Entry 1XMQ (X-ray diffraction, 3.00 A resolution); this record covers chains A and T of the 23 polymer chains in the assembly.

Chain A:
Molecule: 16s ribosomal RNA
Source organism: Thermus thermophilus
Sequence (1522 nucleotides; numbered 0 to 1544 plus 19 insertion-coded residues; 42 numbers in that range are skipped by the numbering (no residue carries them; nothing is unmodelled there); the number before each row is that of its first residue; a row labelled like 190A-190L holds insertion residues (190A, then the next letters in order); numbering starts at 0):
     0 UUUGUUGGAG AGUUUGAUCC UGGCUCAGGG UGAACGCUGG CGGCGUGCCU AAGACAUGCA
    60 AGUCGUGCGG G
    73 CCGCGGGGUU UU
    88 ACUCCG
    95 UGGUC
   101 AGCGGCGGAC GGGUGAGUAA CGCGUGGGU
  129A G
   130 ACCUACCCGG AAGAGGGGGA CAACCCGGGG AAACUCGGGC UAAUCCCCCA UGUGGACCCG
   190 C
190A-190L CCCUUGGGGUGU
   191 GUCCAAAGGG CUUU
   216 GCCCGCUUCC GGAUGGGCCC GCGUCCCAUC AGCUAGUUGG UGGGGUAAUG GCCCACCAAG
   276 GCGACGACGG GUAGCCGGUC UGAGAGGAUG GCCGGCCACA GGGGCACUGA GACACGGGCC
   336 CCACUCCUAC GGGAGGCAGC AGUUAGGAAU CUUCCGCAAU GGGCGCAAGC CUGACGGAGC
   396 GACGCCGCUU GGAGGAAGAA GCCCUUCGGG GUGUAAACUC CUGAA
   442 CCCGGGACGA AACCCCCGAC GA
   474 GGGGACUGAC GGUACCGGG
   494 GUAAUAGCGC CGGCCAACUC CGUGCCAGCA GCCGCGGUAA UACGGAGGGC GCGAGCGUUA
   554 CCCGGAUUCA CUGGGCGUAA AGGGCGUGUA GGCGGCCUGG GGCGUCCCAU GUGAAAGACC
   614 ACGGCUCAAC CGUGGGGGAG CGUGGGAUAC GCUCAGGCUA GACGGUGGGA GAGGGUGGUG
   674 GAAUUCCCGG AGUAGCGGUG AAAUGCGCAG AUACCGGGAG GAACGCCGAU GGCGAAGGCA
   734 GCCACCUGGU CCACCCGUGA CGCUGAGGCG CGAAAGCGUG GGGAGCAAAC CGGAUUAGAU
   794 ACCCGGGUAG UCCACGCCCU AAACGAUGCG CGCUAGGUCU CUGGGUCU
   848 CCUGGGGGCC GAAGCUAACG CGUUAAGCGC GCCGCCUGGG GAGUACGGCC GCAAGGCUGA
   908 AACUCAAAGG AAUUGACGGG GGCCCGCACA AGCGGUGGAG CAUGUGGUUU AAUUCGAAGC
   968 AACGCGAAGA ACCUUACCAG GCCUUGACAU GCUA
 1001A G
  1002 GGAACCCGGG UGAAAGCCUG GGGUGCCCC
1030A-1030D GCGA
  1031 GGGGAGCCCU AGCACAGGUG CUGCAUGGCC GUCGUCAGCU CGUGCCGUGA GGUGUUGGGU
  1091 UAAGUCCCGC AACGAGCGCA ACCCCCGCCG UUAGUUGCCA GCGGUUCGGC CGGGCACUCU
  1151 AACGGGACUG CCCGCGAAA
  1171 GCGGGAGGAA GGAGGGGACG ACGUCUGGUC AGCAUGGCCC UUACGGCCUG GGCGACACAC
  1231 GUGCUACAAU GCCCACUACA AAGCGAUGCC ACCCGGCAAC GGGGAGCUAA UCGCAAAAAG
  1291 GUGGGCCCAG UUCGGAUUGG GGUCUGCAAC CCGACCCCAU GAAGCCGGAA UCGCUAGUAA
  1351 UCGCGGAUCA G
 1361B C
  1362 CAUGCCGCGG UGAAUACGUU CCCGGGCCUU GUACACACCG CCCGUCACGC CAUGGGAGCG
  1422 GGCUCUACCC GAAGUCGCCG GG
  1446 AGCCUACGGG
  1459 CAGGCGCCGA GGGUAGGGCC CGUGACUGGG GCGAAGUCGU AACAAGGUAG CUGUACCGGA
  1519 AGGUGCGGCU GGAUCACCUC CUUUCU
Unresolved in the structure: 0-4, 1001A, 1030A-1030D, 1361B, 1535-1538
Covalent attachments: paromomycin (PAR) linked to G1405
Ion coordination: Mg2+ site 1 near U14 (its only coordinating residue here); Mg2+ site 2 near G21 (its only coordinating residue here); Mg2+ site 3: G46, G394; Mg2+ site 4: C48, G115; Mg2+ site 5 near A53 (its only coordinating residue here); Mg2+ site 6: A59, C386, U387; Mg2+ site 7: G61, U62, G105; Mg2+ site 8: G69, G70, U98; Mg2+ site 9: G107, G324, A325, G326; Mg2+ site 10: A109, G331; Mg2+ site 11: A116, G117, G289; Mg2+ site 12: C121, G124, U125, G126, G236; 62 more Mg2+ sites not listed
Residues lining bound ligands: paromomycin (PAR): C1404, U1406, C1407, A1408, C1409, G1489, C1490, G1491, A1492, A1493, G1494, U1495, C1496

Chain T:
Molecule: 30S Ribosomal Protein S20
Source organism: Thermus thermophilus
Reference sequence: P80380 (RS20_THETH); residues 1-106 here correspond to UniProt positions 0-105 (UniProt number = residue number - 1)
Sequence (106 residues; row label = number of the first residue in the row):
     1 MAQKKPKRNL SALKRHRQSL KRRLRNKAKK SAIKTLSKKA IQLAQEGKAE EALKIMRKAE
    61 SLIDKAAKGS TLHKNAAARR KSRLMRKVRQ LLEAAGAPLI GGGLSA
Unresolved in the structure: 1-7

How chain A and chain T interact:
Residue-residue contacts (101; chain A residue first):
  G61(A) with Leu10(T), phosphate contact
  G102(A) with Arg17(T), salt bridge to the phosphate
  C103(A) with Lys14(T), phosphate contact; Arg17(T), salt bridge to the phosphate; Lys21(T), phosphate contact
  G104(A) with Lys14(T), hydrogen bond to the base; Gln18(T), hydrogen bond to the phosphate; Lys21(T), salt bridge to the phosphate
  G105(A) with Gln18(T), phosphate contact; Arg22(T), salt bridge to the phosphate
  C106(A) with Arg15(T), base contact
  G107(A) with Arg15(T), hydrogen bond to the base
  G108(A) with Arg15(T), base contact
  C131(A) with Asn75(T), phosphate contact
  C132(A) with Lys74(T), phosphate contact; Asn75(T), hydrogen bond to the phosphate
  U133(A) with Lys74(T), salt bridge to the phosphate
  C175(A) with Arg25(T), sugar contact; Lys29(T), phosphate contact
  C176(A) with Lys29(T), salt bridge to the phosphate
  C177(A) with Lys65(T), salt bridge to the phosphate
  C178(A) with Lys65(T), salt bridge to the phosphate
  A185(A) with Glu60(T), base contact; Ala78(T), phosphate contact; Lys81(T), hydrogen bond to the base
  C186(A) with Glu60(T), base contact; Ala78(T), sugar contact; Lys81(T), sugar contact; Ser82(T), hydrogen bond to the phosphate; Met85(T), hydrogen bond to the sugar
  C187(A) with Ser82(T), hydrogen bond to the phosphate; Met85(T), sugar contact; Arg86(T), salt bridge to the phosphate; Arg89(T), hydrogen bond to the sugar; Leu104(T), base contact; Ser105(T), hydrogen bond to the base
  C188(A) with Arg86(T), salt bridge to the phosphate; Arg89(T), hydrogen bond to the sugar; Ser105(T), base contact
  U190L(A) with Ser105(T), hydrogen bond to the base
  G191(A) with Met85(T), base contact; Gly101(T), hydrogen bond to the sugar; Gly102(T), hydrogen bond to the sugar; Gly103(T), hydrogen bond to the base; Leu104(T), sugar contact; Ser105(T), base contact
  U192(A) with Arg57(T), phosphate contact; Glu60(T), hydrogen bond to the sugar; Gly102(T), sugar contact; Gly103(T), sugar contact
  C193(A) with Arg57(T), phosphate contact; Glu60(T), sugar contact; Ser61(T), phosphate contact; Asp64(T), hydrogen bond to the sugar
  C194(A) with Ser61(T), hydrogen bond to the phosphate; Asp64(T), sugar contact; Lys65(T), phosphate contact; Lys68(T), hydrogen bond to the sugar
  A195(A) with Lys65(T), phosphate contact; Lys68(T), hydrogen bond to the sugar
  U223(A) with Lys68(T), sugar contact
  G259(A) with Arg83(T), salt bridge to the phosphate; Lys87(T), salt bridge to the phosphate
  G260(A) with Arg83(T), salt bridge to the phosphate
  U261(A) with Arg79(T), salt bridge to the phosphate; Arg80(T), salt bridge to the phosphate; Arg83(T), base contact
  A262(A) with Lys74(T), sugar contact; Asn75(T), hydrogen bond to the sugar; Ala76(T), phosphate contact; Arg79(T), salt bridge to the phosphate
  A263(A) with Arg79(T), salt bridge to the phosphate
  C322(A) with Arg23(T), sugar contact
  U323(A) with Ser19(T), sugar contact; Arg22(T), phosphate contact; Arg23(T), phosphate contact; Asn26(T), hydrogen bond to the phosphate
  G324(A) with Arg22(T), salt bridge to the phosphate; Asn26(T), phosphate contact; Ser70(T), hydrogen bond to the phosphate
  A325(A) with Ser70(T), phosphate contact
  G332(A) with Leu10(T), phosphate contact
  G333(A) with His16(T), hydrogen bond to the sugar
  A349(A) with Arg8(T), sugar contact
  U1436(A) with Arg23(T), salt bridge to the phosphate
  G1438(A) with Lys34(T), salt bridge to the phosphate
  C1439(A) with Lys38(T), salt bridge to the phosphate
  C1440(A) with Lys38(T), salt bridge to the phosphate
  G1453(A) with Leu36(T), sugar contact; Lys39(T), hydrogen bond to the phosphate
  G1454(A) with Ala32(T), sugar contact; Thr35(T), phosphate contact; Lys39(T), salt bridge to the phosphate
  G1455(A) with Ala28(T), phosphate contact; Ser31(T), phosphate contact; Ala32(T), sugar contact; Thr35(T), hydrogen bond to the phosphate
  C1459(A) with Lys27(T), phosphate contact; Ala28(T), phosphate contact; Ser31(T), hydrogen bond to the phosphate
  A1460(A) with Lys27(T), salt bridge to the phosphate
Other interface residues (no listed pair), chain A (54 interface residues in all): A60, C174, G184, U222, G258, G331, C1437
Other interface residues (no listed pair), chain T (49 interface residues in all): Leu24

Summary:
54 residues of chain A and 49 residues of chain T are in contact; the contacts include 27 hydrogen bonds and
24 salt bridges. Among the polar pairs are G104(A)-Lys14(T), G107(A)-Arg15(T) and A185(A)-Lys81(T). Covalently
linked paromomycin: at G1405(A).
Chain A is 16s ribosomal RNA and chain T is 30S Ribosomal Protein S20, both from Thermus thermophilus; the
structure, Crystal Structure of t6A37-ASLLysUUU AAA-mRNA Bound to the Decoding Center, was determined by X-ray
diffraction, deposited together with 1XMO.
